PDB entry 1N6Q | X-ray diffraction, 3.00 A resolution | chains T and A of the 6 polymer chains in the assembly

Chain T:
Molecule: 27-nt DNA strand
Sequence (27 nucleotides; row label = number of the first residue in the row):
   701 ATGCATGGCGCCCGAACAGGGACTGTG
Unresolved in the structure: 701-702, 726-727

Chain A:
Name: Reverse Transcriptase
From: Human immunodeficiency virus 1
Notes: EC 2.7.7.49
UniProt: P03366 (POL_HV1B1); residues 1-558 here correspond to UniProt positions 168-725 (UniProt number = residue number + 167)
Amino-acid sequence (558 residues; each row starts with the number of its first residue):
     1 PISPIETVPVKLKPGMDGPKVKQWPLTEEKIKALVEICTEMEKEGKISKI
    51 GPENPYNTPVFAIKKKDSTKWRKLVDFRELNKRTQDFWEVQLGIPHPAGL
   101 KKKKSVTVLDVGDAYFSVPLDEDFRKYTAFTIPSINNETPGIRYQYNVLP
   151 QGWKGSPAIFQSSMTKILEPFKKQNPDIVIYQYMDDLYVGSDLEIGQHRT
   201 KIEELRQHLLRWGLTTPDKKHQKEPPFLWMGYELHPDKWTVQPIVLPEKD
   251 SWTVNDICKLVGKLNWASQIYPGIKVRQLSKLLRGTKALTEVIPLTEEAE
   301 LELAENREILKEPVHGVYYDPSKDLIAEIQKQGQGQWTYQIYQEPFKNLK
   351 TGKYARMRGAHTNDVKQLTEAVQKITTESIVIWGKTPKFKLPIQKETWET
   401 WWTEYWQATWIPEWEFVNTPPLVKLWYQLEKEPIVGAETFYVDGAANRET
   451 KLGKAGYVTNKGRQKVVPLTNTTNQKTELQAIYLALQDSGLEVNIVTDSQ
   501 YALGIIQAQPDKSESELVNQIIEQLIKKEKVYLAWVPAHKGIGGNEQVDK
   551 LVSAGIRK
Differences from the reference sequence: engineered mutation Cys258 (Gln425 in P03366), Ser280 (Cys447 in P03366)
Metal / ion sites: Mg2+ site 1: Asp110, Asp186; Mg2+ site 2: Asp443, Glu478, Asp498
Reported in the primary citation:
  - binding site for the 22-nt DNA strand: Asp113, Ala114, Tyr115, Gln151, Asp185, Cys258
  - Mg2+ coordination: Asp110, Asp186
  - catalytic residues: Asp110, Asp186
  - catalytic residues: Asp185 (citing earlier work)
  - conformationally variable residues (loop rearrangement, side-chain flip): Asp110, Met184, Asp185

Interface between chain T and chain A:
Pairs across the interface (40):
  DG703(T) with Trp24(A), stacking on the base; Pro25(A), base contact; Leu26(A), base contact; Lys30(A), base contact; Phe61(A), sugar contact
  DC704(T) with Phe61(A), base contact
  DA705(T) with Gln151(A), base contact; Gly152(A), base contact
  DT706(T) with Arg78(A), salt bridge to the phosphate; Asn81(A), sugar contact; Gly152(A), sugar contact
  DG707(T) with Glu89(A), phosphate contact; Lys154(A), phosphate contact; Pro157(A), sugar contact; Tyr183(A), base contact
  DG708(T) with Glu89(A), phosphate contact; Gln91(A), sugar contact; Tyr183(A), base contact
  DC709(T) with Leu92(A), sugar contact; Gly93(A), sugar contact; Ile94(A), sugar contact
  DC711(T) with Asn265(A), sugar contact; Lys353(A), hydrogen bond to the phosphate
  DC712(T) with Ser280(A), hydrogen bond to the phosphate; Lys353(A), salt bridge to the phosphate
  DC713(T) with Ser280(A), hydrogen bond to the phosphate; Arg284(A), phosphate contact; Gly285(A), phosphate contact
  DG714(T) with Lys281(A), salt bridge to the phosphate; Arg284(A), phosphate contact; Gly285(A), hydrogen bond to the phosphate
  DA722(T) with Gln500(A), phosphate contact
  DC723(T) with Arg448(A), hydrogen bond to the base; Asn474(A), sugar contact; His539(A), phosphate contact
  DT724(T) with Arg448(A), hydrogen bond to the sugar; Ile556(A), phosphate contact
  DG725(T) with Glu449(A), phosphate contact; Arg557(A), phosphate contact; Lys558(A), hydrogen bond to the phosphate
Interface residues without a listed pair, chain T (16 interface residues in all): DG721
Interface residues without a listed pair, chain A (38 interface residues in all): Leu74, Asp76, Trp153, Arg277, Thr286, Ala355, Asn447

Summary:
16 residues of chain T face 38 of chain A across their interface; the contacts include 7 hydrogen bonds, 3
salt bridges and 1 aromatic stacking contact. Polar contacts include DC723(T)-Arg448(A), DT724(T)-Arg448(A)
and DC711(T)-Lys353(A). From the paper: catalytic residues Asp110(A), Asp186(A) and Asp185(A); a binding site
for the 22-nt DNA strand at Asp113(A), Ala114(A) and Tyr115(A) among others.
Here chain T is a 27-nt DNA strand and chain A is Reverse Transcriptase (Human immunodeficiency virus 1).
Entry 1N6Q (HIV-1 Reverse Transcriptase Crosslinked to pre-translocation AZTMP-terminated DNA (complex N)) was
determined by X-ray diffraction, deposited together with 1N5Y.
